Entry 7PRC (X-ray diffraction, 2.65 A resolution); this record covers chains C and L of the 4 polymer chains in the assembly.

== Chain C ==
Protein: Photosynthetic reaction center
Organism: Blastochloris viridis
UniProtKB: P07173 (CYCR_RHOVI); residues 1-336 here correspond to UniProt positions 21-356 (UniProt number = residue number + 20)
Amino-acid sequence (336 residues; row label = number of the first residue in the row):
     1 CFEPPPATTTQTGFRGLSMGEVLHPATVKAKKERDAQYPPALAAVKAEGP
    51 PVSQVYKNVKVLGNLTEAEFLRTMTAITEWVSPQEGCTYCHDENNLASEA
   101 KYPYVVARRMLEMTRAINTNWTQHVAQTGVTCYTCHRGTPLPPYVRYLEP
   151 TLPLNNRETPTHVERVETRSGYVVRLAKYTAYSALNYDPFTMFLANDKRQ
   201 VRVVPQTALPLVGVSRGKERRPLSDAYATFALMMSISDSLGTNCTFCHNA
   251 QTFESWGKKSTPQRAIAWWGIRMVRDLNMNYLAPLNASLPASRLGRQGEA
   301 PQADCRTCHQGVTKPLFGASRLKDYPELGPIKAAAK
Unresolved in the structure: 333-336
Covalently attached groups: heme (HEM) linked to C87, C90, C132, C135, C244, C247, C305, C308
Ion coordination: heme Fe (4 sites), coordinated by M74, H91, M110, H124, H136, M233, H248, H309
Small-molecule neighbours:
  - heme (HEM), molecule 1: Y56, K57, N58, V59, K60, V61, L62, F70, L71, M74, T75, I77, T78, S82, G86, H91, L96, A97, P103, Y104, A107, R108
  - heme (HEM), molecule 2: I77, V81, Y89, Y102, P103, V106, A107, M110, L111, M113, T114, V130, T131, H136, P140, L141, P142, V145, L282, L289, R293, P301, Q302, T307, L328
  - heme (HEM), molecule 3: I117, H124, V125, A126, T128, G129, V130, T134, L194, I236, L240, F246, Q263, I266, A267, G270, I271, M273, V274, D304, H309, T313, K314, P315, G318
  - heme (HEM), molecule 4: V201, R202, V203, V204, Q206, T229, F230, M233, M234, I236, S237, L240, T242, N243, F246, H248, F253, E254, W256, Q263, R264, A267, W268, I271, R272
UniProt features mapped onto this chain:
  - binding site (heme): M74, C87, C90, H91, M110, H124, C132, C135, H136, M233, C244, C247, H248, C305, C308, H309
  - site: C1 (Not N-palmitoylated)
  - lipidation: C1 (S-diacylglycerol cysteine)

== Chain L ==
Protein: Photosynthetic reaction center
Organism: Blastochloris viridis
UniProtKB: P06009 (RCEL_RHOVI); residue numbers follow UniProt; this construct covers 1-273
Amino-acid sequence (273 residues; row label = number of the first residue in the row):
     1 ALLSFERKYRVRGGTLIGGDLFDFWVGPYFVGFFGVSAIFFIFLGVSLIG
    51 YAASQGPTWDPFAISINPPDLKYGLGAAPLLEGGFWQAITVCALGAFISW
   101 MLREVEISRKLGIGWHVPLAFCVPIFMFCVLQVFRPLLLGSWGHAFPYGI
   151 LSHLDWVNNFGYQYLNWHYNPGHMSSVSFLFVNAMALGLHGGLILSVANP
   201 GDGDKVKTAEHENQYFRDVVGYSIGALSIHRLGLFLASNIFLTGAFGTIA
   251 SGPFWTRGWPEWWGWWLDIPFWS
Ion coordination: bacteriochlorophyll b Mg site 1 near H153 (its only coordinating residue here); bacteriochlorophyll b Mg site 2 near H173 (its only coordinating residue here); Fe2+: H190, H230 (shared with 3 residues of chain M)
Small-molecule neighbours:
  - bacteriochlorophyll b (BCB), molecule 1: V46, I49, F97, F128, L131, F146, I150, L151, H153, L154, W156, V157
  - bacteriochlorophyll b (BCB), molecule 2: F97, F121, P124, I125, M127, F128, L131, V157, N158, F160, G161, Y162, W167, H168, N170, H173, S176, V177, L180, F181, I240, F241, G244, A245, G247, T248
  - bacteriochlorophyll b (BCB), molecule 3: V157, Y162, L180, F181
  - bacteriochlorophyll b (BCB), molecule 4: H168, M174, V177, S178, F181, V182, M185, V220, G221
  - bacteriopheophytin b (BPB), molecule 1: F41, I42, G45, I49, C92, A93, A96, F97, W100, E104, V117, A120, F121, V123, P124, F128, F146, Y148, G149, I150, H153, A237, S238, F241
  - bacteriopheophytin b (BPB), molecule 2: F181, A184, M185, L189, F216, V219, V220
  - dg-420315 (CET; 2-chloro-4-ethylamino-6-(r(+)-2'-cyano-4-butylamino)-1,3,5-triazine): L189, H190, L193, E212, N213, F216, V220, Y222, S223, I224, G225, A226, I229, L232
  - menaquinone-7 (MQ7): Y29, F30, V31, G35, I39, I42, W100, R103

== How chain C and chain L interact ==
Pairs across the interface (76):
  C1(C) - W255(L)
  C1(C) - W262(L)  hydrogen bond (backbone-side chain)
  C1(C) - W265(L)  hydrophobic
  F2(C) - A250(L)  hydrophobic
  F2(C) - F254(L)
  F2(C) - W255(L)  hydrophobic
  F2(C) - W259(L)  hydrophobic
  F2(C) - W262(L)
  E3(C) - P253(L)
  E3(C) - F254(L)  hydrogen bond (backbone-backbone)
  E3(C) - W255(L)
  E3(C) - T256(L)  hydrogen bond
  E3(C) - R257(L)  salt bridge
  P4(C) - P253(L)
  P5(C) - P253(L)
  P5(C) - F254(L)
  A7(C) - G252(L)
  T9(C) - L71(L)
  T9(C) - H144(L)  hydrogen bond
  T10(C) - L71(L)
  Q11(C) - D70(L)  hydrogen bond
  Q11(C) - L71(L)  hydrogen bond (side chain-backbone)
  F14(C) - N67(L)
  R15(C) - N67(L)  hydrogen bond (backbone-side chain)
  R15(C) - P68(L)  hydrogen bond (side chain-backbone)
  R15(C) - P69(L)
  R15(C) - D70(L)
  R15(C) - L81(L)  hydrogen bond (side chain-backbone)
  R15(C) - E82(L)
  R15(C) - G83(L)
  G16(C) - P68(L)
  G16(C) - P147(L)
  G16(C) - W156(L)
  L17(C) - D155(L)
  L17(C) - W156(L)
  L17(C) - N159(L)  hydrogen bond (backbone-side chain)
  S18(C) - W156(L)
  S18(C) - N159(L)
  S18(C) - F160(L)
  S18(C) - Q163(L)  hydrogen bond
  M19(C) - N159(L)
  G20(C) - Q163(L)  hydrogen bond (backbone-side chain)
  V22(C) - Q163(L)
  V22(C) - Y164(L)
  V22(C) - T256(L)
  H24(C) - T256(L)
  T161(C) - S273(L)  hydrogen bond (side chain-backbone)
  V163(C) - S273(L)
  V174(C) - L267(L)  hydrophobic
  K178(C) - D268(L)  salt bridge
  A181(C) - L165(L)  hydrophobic
  A181(C) - P260(L)
  A181(C) - E261(L)
  Y182(C) - P260(L)
  Y182(C) - E261(L)
  Y182(C) - G264(L)
  Y182(C) - L267(L)  hydrophobic
  Y182(C) - D268(L)  hydrogen bond
  S183(C) - Y169(L)
  A184(C) - Y169(L)  hydrogen bond (backbone-side chain)
  F230(C) - L165(L)
  F230(C) - N166(L)
  M234(C) - L165(L)  hydrophobic
  S237(C) - L165(L)
  N243(C) - Y162(L)
  N243(C) - Q163(L)
  N243(C) - L165(L)
  C244(C) - Y162(L)  hydrogen bond (side chain-backbone)
  T245(C) - N159(L)
  N249(C) - N159(L)  hydrogen bond
  A250(C) - N158(L)  hydrogen bond (backbone-side chain)
  A250(C) - N159(L)  hydrogen bond (backbone-side chain)
  A250(C) - Y162(L)  hydrophobic
  Q251(C) - D155(L)  hydrogen bond
  Q251(C) - N158(L)
  F253(C) - Y162(L)  hydrophobic
Other interface residues (no listed pair), chain C (42 interface residues in all): L23, T27, E164, D238, T242, H248
Other interface residues (no listed pair), chain L (40 interface residues in all): L139, G143, W272

== Overview ==
The interface between chain C and chain L involves 42 residues on one side and 40 on the other; the contacts
include 20 hydrogen bonds and 2 salt bridges. Polar contacts include E3(C)-R257(L), K178(C)-D268(L) and
C1(C)-W262(L).
Chain C is Photosynthetic reaction center and chain L is Photosynthetic reaction center, both from
Blastochloris viridis; the structure, Photosynthetic reaction center from rhodopseudomonas viridis (dg-420315
(triazine) complex), was determined by X-ray diffraction together with 5PRC and 6PRC from the same study.
